Entry 7XSZ (electron microscopy, 3.40 A resolution); this record covers chains N and a of the 33 polymer chains in the assembly.

Chain N:
Molecule: 198-nt DNA strand
Sequence (198 nucleotides; row label = number of the first residue in the row; numbers below 1 keep their minus sign (DG-125 is residue -125)):
  -125 GCTTACGTCA GTCTGGCCAT CTTTGTGTTT GGTGTGTTTG GGTGGTGGCC GTTTTCGTTG
   -65 TTTTTTTCTG TCTCGTGCCT GGTGTCTTGG GTGTTTTCCC CTTGGCGGTT TTTTCGCGGG
    -5 GGTCTGCGCG TTCGTGCGTT TTTGCGGTGC TTGTGCTGTC TTCGTCCAAA AGAGCGGCCT
    55 CGGCACCGGG ATTCTGAT
Not modelled in the structure: -125 to -102, 31-41, 65-72

Chain a:
Protein: Histone H3.3
Organism: Homo sapiens
UniProt: P84243 (H33_HUMAN); residues 0-135 here correspond to UniProt positions 1-136 (UniProt number = residue number + 1)
Chain sequence (139 residues; numbered -3 to 135; the number before each row is that of its first residue; numbers below 1 keep their minus sign (Gly-3 is residue -3)):
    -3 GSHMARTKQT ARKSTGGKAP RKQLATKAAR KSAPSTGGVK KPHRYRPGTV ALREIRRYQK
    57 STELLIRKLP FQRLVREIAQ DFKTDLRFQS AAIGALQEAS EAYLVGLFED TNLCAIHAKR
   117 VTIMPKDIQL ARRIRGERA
Not modelled in the structure: -3 to 42, 135
Differences from the reference sequence: expression tag (-3 to -1)
Swiss-Prot annotation at these positions:
  - site: Ser31 (Interaction with ZMYND11)
  - modified residue: Arg2 (Asymmetric dimethylarginine), Thr3 (Phosphothreonine), Lys4 (Allysine), Gln5 (5-glutamyl dopamine), Thr6 (Phosphothreonine), Arg8 (Citrulline), Lys9 (N6,N6,N6-trimethyllysine), Ser10 (ADP-ribosylserine), Thr11 (Phosphothreonine), Lys14 (N6-(2-hydroxyisobutyryl)lysine), Arg17 (Asymmetric dimethylarginine), Lys18 (N6-(2-hydroxyisobutyryl)lysine), Lys23 (N6-(2-hydroxyisobutyryl)lysine), Arg26 (Citrulline), Lys27 (N6,N6,N6-trimethyllysine), Ser28 (ADP-ribosylserine), Ser31 (Phosphoserine), Lys36 (N6,N6,N6-trimethyllysine), Lys37 (N6-methyllysine), Tyr41 (Phosphotyrosine) and 9 more in UniProt
  - lipidation: Lys18 (N6-decanoyllysine)

Chain N / chain a interface:
Contacting residue pairs (14; chain N residue first):
  DT-53(N) - Arg83(a)  base contact
  DT-53(N) - Phe84(a)  phosphate contact
  DC-52(N) - Arg72(a)  salt bridge to the phosphate
  DC-52(N) - Leu82(a)  phosphate contact
  DC-52(N) - Arg83(a)  phosphate contact
  DC-52(N) - Phe84(a)  hydrogen bond to the phosphate
  DT-43(N) - Arg63(a)  hydrogen bond to the phosphate
  DG-42(N) - Arg63(a)  salt bridge to the phosphate
  DT-34(N) - Pro43(a)  phosphate contact
  DG-33(N) - Val117(a)  phosphate contact
  DT-32(N) - Arg116(a)  phosphate contact
  DT-32(N) - Val117(a)  hydrogen bond to the phosphate
  DT-32(N) - Thr118(a)  hydrogen bond to the phosphate
  DT-31(N) - Met120(a)  phosphate contact
Other interface residues (no listed pair), chain a (13 interface residues in all): Gln85, Ser86, Lys115

In short:
8 residues of chain N face 13 of chain a across their interface, with 4 hydrogen bonds and 2 salt bridges.
Polar pairs include DC-52(N)-Phe84(a), DT-43(N)-Arg63(a) and DT-32(N)-Val117(a).
Chain N is a 198-nt DNA strand and chain a is Histone H3.3 (Homo sapiens); the structure, RNA polymerase II
elongation complex transcribing a nucleosome (EC115), was determined by electron microscopy (same publication
as 7XN7, 7XSE, 7XSX, 7XT7, 7XTD and 7XTI).
